Entry 8AP9 (electron microscopy, 3.70 A resolution); this record covers chains H and I of the 13 polymer chains in the assembly.

[Chain H]
Protein: ATP synthase, epsilon chain, putative
Organism: Trypanosoma brucei brucei
Notes: EC 3.6.3.-
Reference sequence: Q586H1 (Q586H1_TRYB2); numbering as in UniProt (aligned over 1-182)
Amino-acid sequence (182 residues; numbered 1 to 182; the number before each row is that of its first residue):
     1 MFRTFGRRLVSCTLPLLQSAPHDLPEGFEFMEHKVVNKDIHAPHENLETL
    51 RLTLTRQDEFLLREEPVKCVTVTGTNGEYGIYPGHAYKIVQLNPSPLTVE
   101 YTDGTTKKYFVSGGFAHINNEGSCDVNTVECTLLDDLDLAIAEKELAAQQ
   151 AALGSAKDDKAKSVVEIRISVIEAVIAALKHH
Disordered / not traced: 1-21
Ligand contacts: UTP (uridine 5'-triphosphate): Asn76, Tyr79, Lys88
Reported in the primary citation:
  - binding site for UTP: Asn76, Tyr79

[Chain I]
Protein: ATP synthase subunit epsilon, mitochondrial
Organism: Trypanosoma brucei brucei
Reference sequence: P0DPG3 (ATP5E_TRYBB); residues 1-75 here = UniProt positions 1-75
Amino-acid sequence (75 residues; each row starts with the number of its first residue):
     1 MIRRSCALLSSSWRDHGISYLKYLNVCTETLHSTVKESRRAKYERWSKPC
    51 YTAQRPDGAGGQETIDKVPIHTKDY
Disordered / not traced: 1-10

[How chain H and chain I interact]
Residue-residue contacts (47; chain H residue first):
  Gln57(H) - Trp46(I)
  Gln91(H) - Tyr20(I)
  Pro94(H) - Tyr23(I)
  Pro94(H) - Cys27(I)  hydrophobic
  Ser112(H) - Cys27(I)
  Ser112(H) - Thr28(I)
  Ser112(H) - Leu31(I)
  Gly113(H) - Leu24(I)
  Gly114(H) - Tyr20(I)
  Val129(H) - Leu24(I)  hydrophobic
  Val129(H) - Thr28(I)
  Glu130(H) - Leu31(I)
  Glu130(H) - His32(I)  salt bridge
  Glu130(H) - Tyr43(I)
  Thr132(H) - Leu31(I)
  Thr132(H) - Tyr43(I)  hydrogen bond
  Asp135(H) - Lys36(I)  hydrogen bond (backbone-side chain)
  Asp135(H) - Arg39(I)  salt bridge
  Asp136(H) - Val35(I)
  Asp136(H) - Lys36(I)  hydrogen bond (backbone-backbone)
  Asp136(H) - Arg39(I)  salt bridge
  Asp136(H) - Tyr43(I)  hydrogen bond
  Leu137(H) - Leu31(I)  hydrophobic
  Leu137(H) - Thr34(I)
  Leu137(H) - Lys36(I)
  Asp138(H) - Thr34(I)  hydrogen bond (backbone-backbone)
  Asp138(H) - Lys36(I)
  Ile141(H) - Ser33(I)
  Ile141(H) - Arg40(I)
  Glu145(H) - Ser33(I)
  Asp159(H) - His16(I)
  Lys160(H) - His16(I)
  Lys160(H) - Tyr75(I)
  Ser163(H) - Trp13(I)
  Ser163(H) - His16(I)
  Ser163(H) - Ile18(I)
  Val164(H) - Ile18(I)  hydrophobic
  Ile167(H) - Trp13(I)
  Ile167(H) - Tyr23(I)  hydrophobic
  Ile167(H) - Val26(I)  hydrophobic
  Ile167(H) - Cys27(I)  hydrophobic
  Arg168(H) - Val26(I)
  Arg168(H) - Thr30(I)
  Arg168(H) - Thr72(I)  hydrogen bond
  Val171(H) - Cys27(I)  hydrophobic
  Val171(H) - Thr30(I)
  Ile172(H) - Thr30(I)
Also at the interface, not in a pair above, chain H (31 interface residues in all): Arg56, Glu59, Leu92, Phe110, Val111, Phe115, Ala142, Glu166
Also at the interface, not in a pair above, chain I (24 interface residues in all): Ser12, Lys73

[Summary]
The interface between chain H and chain I involves 31 residues on one side and 24 on the other, with 6
hydrogen bonds and 3 salt bridges. Polar pairs include Glu130(H)-His32(I), Asp135(H)-Arg39(I) and
Asp136(H)-Arg39(I). Bound to chain H: UTP. The paper reports a binding site for UTP at Asn76(H) and Tyr79(H).
Chain H is ATP synthase, epsilon chain, putative and chain I is ATP synthase subunit epsilon, mitochondrial,
both from Trypanosoma brucei brucei; the structure, rotor of the Trypanosoma brucei mitochondrial ATP synthase
dimer, was determined by electron microscopy (same publication as 8AP6, 8AP7, 8AP8, 8APA, 8APB, 8APC and 7
further entries).
